Entry 3DUF (X-ray diffraction, 2.50 A resolution); this record covers chains B and C of the 5 polymer chains in the assembly.

[Chain B]
Molecule: Pyruvate dehydrogenase E1 component subunit beta
Organism: Bacillus stearothermophilus
Notes: EC 1.2.4.1
UniProt: P21874 (ODPB_BACST); residues 0-324 here correspond to UniProt positions 1-325 (UniProt number = residue number + 1)
Sequence (325 residues; each row starts with the number of its first residue; numbering starts at 0):
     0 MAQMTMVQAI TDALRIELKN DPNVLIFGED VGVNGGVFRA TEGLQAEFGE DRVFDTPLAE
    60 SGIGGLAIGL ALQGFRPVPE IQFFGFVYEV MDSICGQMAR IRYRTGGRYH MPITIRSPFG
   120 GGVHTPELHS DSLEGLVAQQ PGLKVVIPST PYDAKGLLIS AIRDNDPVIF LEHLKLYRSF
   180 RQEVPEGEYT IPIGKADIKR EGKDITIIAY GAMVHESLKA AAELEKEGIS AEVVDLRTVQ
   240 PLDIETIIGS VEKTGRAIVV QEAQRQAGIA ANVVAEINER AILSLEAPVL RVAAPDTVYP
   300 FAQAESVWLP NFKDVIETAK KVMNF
Not modelled in the structure: 0
Bound ions: K+: Ala160, Asp163, Asp165
Residues lining bound ligands: R1T (2-{4-[(4-amino-2-methylpyrimidin-5-yl)methyl]-5-[(1R)-1-hydroxyethyl]-3-methyl-2-thienyl}ethyl trihydrogen diphosphate): Glu28, Leu57, Glu59, Gln81, Phe85, Glu88, His128
Curated features (UniProtKB/Swiss-Prot):
  - binding site (thiamine diphosphate): Glu59
What the authors report for this chain:
  - binding site for R1T: His128
  - catalytic residues: Glu59, His128 (proposed by the authors, not directly observed)
  - mutagenesis - H128N, H128Q: unchanged binding to Dihydrolipoyllysine-residue acetyltransferase component of pyruvate dehydrogenase complex
  - mutagenesis - H128Q: unchanged catalytic activity (DCPIP assay)
  - mutagenesis - H128N: decreased catalytic activity (DCPIP assay)
  - mutagenesis - H128N (less than 5%), H128Q (less than 5%): decreased catalytic activity (PDH complex activity)
  - mutagenesis - H128Q: unchanged catalytic activity on DCPIP
  - mutagenesis - H128N: decreased catalytic activity on DCPIP
  - mutagenesis - H128N, H128Q: unchanged binding to E2p

[Chain C]
Molecule: Pyruvate dehydrogenase E1 component subunit alpha
Organism: Bacillus stearothermophilus
Notes: EC 1.2.4.1
UniProt: P21873 (ODPA_BACST); residues 0-368 here correspond to UniProt positions 1-369 (UniProt number = residue number + 1)
Sequence (369 residues; each row starts with the number of its first residue; numbering starts at 0):
     0 MGVKTFQFPF AEQLEKVAEQ FPTFQILNEE GEVVNEEAMP ELSDEQLKEL MRRMVYTRIL
    60 DQRSISLNRQ GRLGFYAPTA GQEASQIASH FALEKEDFIL PGYRDVPQII WHGLPLYQAF
   120 LFSRGHFHGN QIPEGVNVLP PQIIIGAQYI QAAGVALGLK MRGKKAVAIT YTGDGGTSQG
   180 DFYEGINFAG AFKAPAIFVV QNNRFAISTP VEKQTVAKTL AQKAVAAGIP GIQVDGMDPL
   240 AVYAAVKAAR ERAINGEGPT LIETLCFRYG PHTMSGDDPT RYRSKELENE WAKKDPLVRF
   300 RKFLEAKGLW SEEEENNVIE QAKEEIKEAI KKADETPKQK VTDLISIMFE ELPFNLKEQY
   360 EIYKEKESK
Not modelled in the structure: 0-3
Bound ions: Mg2+: Asp173, Asn202, Phe204 (together with R1T)
Residues lining bound ligands: R1T (2-{4-[(4-amino-2-methylpyrimidin-5-yl)methyl]-5-[(1R)-1-hydroxyethyl]-3-methyl-2-thienyl}ethyl trihydrogen diphosphate): Tyr102, Arg103, Ile142, Ile143, Ile144, Gly172, Asp173, Gly174, Gly175, Gln178, Asn202, Phe204, Ala205, Ile206, His271
What the authors report for this chain:
  - binding site for R1T: Ile206
  - mutagenesis - I206A: increased catalytic activity (DCPIP assay)
  - mutagenesis - I206A: decreased catalytic activity (PDH activity)
  - mutagenesis - I206A: unchanged binding to Dihydrolipoyllysine-residue acetyltransferase component of pyruvate dehydrogenase complex
  - catalytic residues: His271 (proposed by the authors, not directly observed)

[How chain B and chain C interact]
Residue-residue contacts (48; chain B residue first):
  Asp29(B) - Ala205(C)
  Asp29(B) - Ile206(C)
  Asp29(B) - Ser207(C)  hydrogen bond
  Asp29(B) - Thr208(C)  hydrogen bond
  Val32(B) - Arg280(C)
  Asn33(B) - Ser207(C)
  Asn33(B) - Arg280(C)  hydrogen bond (backbone-side chain)
  Arg38(B) - Arg280(C)
  Glu41(B) - Arg280(C)  salt bridge
  Pro56(B) - Lys212(C)
  Pro56(B) - Gln213(C)
  Leu57(B) - Gly174(C)
  Leu57(B) - Ser177(C)
  Leu57(B) - Gln178(C)
  Leu57(B) - Gln213(C)  hydrogen bond (backbone-side chain)
  Ala58(B) - Ser177(C)
  Ala58(B) - Gln178(C)
  Glu59(B) - Gln178(C)  hydrogen bond
  Gln81(B) - Ile206(C)
  Phe85(B) - Ile142(C)  hydrophobic
  Glu88(B) - Ile143(C)
  Glu126(B) - Ile142(C)
  Leu127(B) - Ile143(C)  hydrophobic
  His128(B) - Ile142(C)
  Gln265(B) - Asn354(C)
  Pro294(B) - Val340(C)  hydrophobic
  Pro294(B) - Gln358(C)
  Pro294(B) - Tyr362(C)
  Asp295(B) - Asn354(C)  hydrogen bond
  Asp295(B) - Leu355(C)
  Asp295(B) - Gln358(C)  hydrogen bond (backbone-side chain)
  Thr296(B) - Leu343(C)
  Thr296(B) - Ile344(C)
  Thr296(B) - Met347(C)
  Val297(B) - Met347(C)
  Pro299(B) - Leu343(C)  hydrophobic
  Phe300(B) - Gly124(C)
  Phe300(B) - His125(C)
  Phe300(B) - Phe126(C)  hydrophobic
  Phe300(B) - Asn129(C)
  Phe300(B) - Gln338(C)
  Ala301(B) - Arg123(C)
  Ala301(B) - Gly124(C)
  Gln302(B) - Arg123(C)  hydrogen bond (side chain-backbone)
  Gln302(B) - Gly124(C)  hydrogen bond (backbone-backbone)
  Gln302(B) - Gln338(C)
  Val306(B) - Val340(C)
  Trp307(B) - Leu343(C)
Also at the interface, not in a pair above, chain B (31 interface residues in all): Asp54, Pro125, Arg264, Ala292, Ala303
Also at the interface, not in a pair above, chain C (30 interface residues in all): Phe74, Ile144, Gly175, Asp180

[Overview]
The interface between chain B and chain C involves 31 residues on one side and 30 on the other; the contacts
include 9 hydrogen bonds and 1 salt bridge. Polar pairs include Glu41(B)-Arg280(C), Asp29(B)-Ser207(C) and
Asp29(B)-Thr208(C). From the paper: catalytic residues Glu59(B), His128(B) and His271(C); H128N and H128Q of
chain B reduce catalytic activity (PDH complex activity).
Here chain B is Pyruvate dehydrogenase E1 component subunit beta and chain C is Pyruvate dehydrogenase E1
component subunit alpha, both from Bacillus stearothermophilus. Entry 3DUF (Snapshots of catalysis in the E1
subunit of the pyruvate dehydrogenase multi-enzyme complex) was determined by X-ray diffraction together with
3DV0 and 3DVA from the same study.
